4GLQ - chain A; structure by X-ray diffraction, 1.77 A resolution.

[Chain A]
Molecule: Methyl-accepting chemotaxis protein
Source organism: Thermosynechococcus elongatus
Reference sequence: Q8DLC7 (Q8DLC7_THEEB); residue numbers follow UniProt; this construct covers 430-591
Amino-acid sequence (171 residues; numbered 429 to 599; the number before each row is that of its first residue):
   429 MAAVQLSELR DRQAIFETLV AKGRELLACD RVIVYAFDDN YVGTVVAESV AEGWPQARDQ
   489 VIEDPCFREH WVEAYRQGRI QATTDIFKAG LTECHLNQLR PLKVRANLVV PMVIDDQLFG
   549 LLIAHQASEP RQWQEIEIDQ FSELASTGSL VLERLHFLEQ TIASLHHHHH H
Unresolved in the structure: 429-435, 585-599
Differences from the reference sequence: expression tag (429, 592-599); engineered mutation Ala-555 (Cys in Q8DLC7)
Glycans and other covalent adducts: Phycoviolobilin, blue light-absorbing form (VRB) linked to Cys-494, Cys-522
Ligand contacts: Phycoviolobilin, blue light-absorbing form (VRB): Ile-461, Tyr-463, Ile-490, Asp-492, Pro-493, Phe-495, His-498, Trp-499, Tyr-503, Arg-507, Gln-509, Thr-520, His-523, Gln-526, Leu-527, Leu-530, Asn-535, Val-537, Ile-551, His-553
From the paper describing this entry:
  - binding site for Phycoviolobilin, blue light-absorbing form: Asp-492, Cys-494, Phe-495, His-498, Trp-499, Tyr-503, Arg-507, Cys-522, His-523, Asn-535, His-553
  - contacts within the chain: Arg-459/Glu-476 (salt bridge), Asp-492/Gln-526 (hydrogen bond), Thr-511/Asn-535 (water-mediated contact), Arg-459/His-553
  - mutagenesis - D492S, F495A, F495Y: decreased expression
  - mutagenesis - H523N: decreased stability
  - mutagenesis - F495L: unchanged expression

[In short]
Covalently linked Phycoviolobilin, blue light-absorbing form: at Cys-522. From the paper: a binding site for
Phycoviolobilin, blue light-absorbing form at Asp-492, Cys-494 and Phe-495 among others; D492S, F495A and
F495Y reduce expression; 5 substitutions were tested in all.
Chain A is Methyl-accepting chemotaxis protein (Thermosynechococcus elongatus); the structure, Crystal
Structure of the blue-light absorbing form of the Thermosynechococcus elongatus PixJ GAF-domain, was
determined by X-ray diffraction (same publication as 4FOF).
